Entry 4J2A (X-ray diffraction, 1.80 A resolution); this record covers chains A and T of the 3 polymer chains in the assembly.

Chain A:
Molecule: DNA polymerase
From: Enterobacteria phage RB69
Notes: EC 2.7.7.7
UniProtKB: Q38087 (DPOL_BPR69); residue numbers follow UniProt; this construct covers 1-901
Chain sequence (901 residues; row label = number of the first residue in the row):
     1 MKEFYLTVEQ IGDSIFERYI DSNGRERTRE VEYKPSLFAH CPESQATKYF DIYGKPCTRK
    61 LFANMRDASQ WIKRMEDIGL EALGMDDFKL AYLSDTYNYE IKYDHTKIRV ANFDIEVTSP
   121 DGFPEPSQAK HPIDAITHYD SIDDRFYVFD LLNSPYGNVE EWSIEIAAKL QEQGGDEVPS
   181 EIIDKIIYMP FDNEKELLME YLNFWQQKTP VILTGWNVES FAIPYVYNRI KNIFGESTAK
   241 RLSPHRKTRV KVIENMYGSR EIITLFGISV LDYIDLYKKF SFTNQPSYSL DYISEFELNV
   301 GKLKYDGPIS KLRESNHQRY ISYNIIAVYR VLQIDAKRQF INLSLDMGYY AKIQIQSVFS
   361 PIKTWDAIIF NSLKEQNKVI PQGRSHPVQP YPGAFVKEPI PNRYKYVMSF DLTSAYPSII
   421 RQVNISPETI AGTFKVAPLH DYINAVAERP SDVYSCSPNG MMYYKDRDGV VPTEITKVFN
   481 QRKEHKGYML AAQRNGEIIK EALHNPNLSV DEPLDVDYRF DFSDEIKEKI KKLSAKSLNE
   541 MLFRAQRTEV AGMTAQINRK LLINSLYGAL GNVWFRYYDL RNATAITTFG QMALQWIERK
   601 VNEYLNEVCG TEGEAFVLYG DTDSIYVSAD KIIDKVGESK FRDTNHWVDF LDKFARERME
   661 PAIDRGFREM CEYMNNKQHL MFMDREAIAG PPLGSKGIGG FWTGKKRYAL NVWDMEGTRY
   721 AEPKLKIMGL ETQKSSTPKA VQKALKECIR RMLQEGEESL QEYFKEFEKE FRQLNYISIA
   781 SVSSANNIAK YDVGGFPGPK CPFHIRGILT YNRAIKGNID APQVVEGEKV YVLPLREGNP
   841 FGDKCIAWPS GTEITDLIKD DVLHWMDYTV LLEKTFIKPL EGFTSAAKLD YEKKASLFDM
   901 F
Construct notes: engineered mutation Ala-222 (Asp in Q38087), Ala-327 (Asp in Q38087), Ala-415 (Leu in Q38087)
UniProt features mapped onto this chain:
  - region: Thr-248 to Thr-264 (Beta hairpin), Lys-705 to Tyr-708 (Binding of DNA in B-conformation), Leu-897 to Phe-901 (Interaction with the polymerase clamp)
  - binding site (Mg(2+)): Asp-114, Glu-116, Asp-411, Leu-412, Asp-623
  - binding site (substrate): Ser-414, Tyr-416, Arg-482, Lys-560
  - site: Asp-621 (Optimization of metal coordination by the polymerase active site), Lys-706 (Optimization of metal coordination by the polymerase active site), Asp-714 (Essential for viral replication)
  - mutagenesis: Leu-561 (L561A: No effect on the ability to recognize damaged DNA. Increase in probability of nucleotide incorporation), Ser-565 (S565G: Increased incorporation efficiency of correct dNMPs; when associated with A-567), Tyr-567 (Y567A: Inserts both dCMP and dAMP opposite 8-oxoG rapidly and with equal efficiency. 100-fold increase of dAMP and dGMP when situated opposite guanidinohydantoin ...), Asp-621 (D621A: Drastic decrease in the efficiency of incorporation of dGMP), Lys-706 (K706A: Almost complete loss of polymerase activity), Asp-714 (D714A: Complete loss of viral replication)
Ion coordination: Ca2+ site 1 near Glu-116 (its only coordinating residue here); Ca2+ site 2: Asp-411, Leu-412, Asp-623 (together with dTTP); Ca2+ site 3: Asn-505, Asn-507, Lys-531; Ca2+ site 4: Asp-623 (together with dTTP); Ca2+ site 5 near Glu-716 (its only coordinating residue here); Ca2+ site 6: Asp-860, Asp-861
Small-molecule neighbours: dTTP (TTP): Asp-411, Leu-412, Thr-413, Ser-414, Ala-415, Tyr-416, Pro-417, Arg-482, Lys-486, Lys-560, Asn-564, Tyr-567, Thr-622, Asp-623
What the authors report for this chain:
  - mutagenesis - L415A (5- to 25-fold): decreased catalytic activity on correct dNMP
  - mutagenesis - L415A: increased binding to dTTP
  - mutagenesis - L415A: increased catalytic activity on dTMP opposite dC
  - mutagenesis - L415A: increased catalytic activity on extension past T/C pair
  - binding site for the 18-nt DNA strand (chain T): Phe-359, Tyr-567
  - binding site for the 13-nt DNA strand: Thr-622
  - conformationally variable residues (side-chain flip): Asp-411, Leu-412, Thr-622, Asp-623, Ser-624
  - contacts within the chain: Gly-590/Thr-622 (water-mediated contact)
  - binding site for dTTP: Leu-412, Tyr-416

Chain T:
Molecule: 18-nt DNA strand
Sequence (18 nucleotides; each row starts with the number of its first residue):
     1 TCGAGTAAGC AGTCCGCG

How chain A and chain T interact:
Pairs across the interface (49):
  Glu-219(A) / DC2(T)  hydrogen bond to the base
  Ile-253(A) / DC2(T)  sugar contact
  Glu-254(A) / DC2(T)  sugar contact
  Asn-255(A) / DT1(T)  hydrogen bond to the phosphate
  Asn-255(A) / DC2(T)  phosphate contact
  Arg-260(A) / DC2(T)  salt bridge to the phosphate
  Ile-262(A) / DC2(T)  base contact
  Asp-275(A) / DG3(T)  base contact
  Phe-359(A) / DG3(T)  base contact
  Ser-360(A) / DA4(T)  hydrogen bond to the phosphate
  Pro-361(A) / DG3(T)  phosphate contact
  Pro-361(A) / DA4(T)  phosphate contact
  Ile-362(A) / DA4(T)  hydrogen bond to the phosphate
  Tyr-391(A) / DG5(T)  phosphate contact
  Tyr-391(A) / DT6(T)  sugar contact
  Pro-392(A) / DT6(T)  phosphate contact
  Pro-392(A) / DA7(T)  phosphate contact
  Gly-393(A) / DT6(T)  hydrogen bond to the phosphate
  Gly-393(A) / DA7(T)  hydrogen bond to the phosphate
  Ala-394(A) / DA7(T)  sugar contact
  Val-396(A) / DA8(T)  phosphate contact
  Leu-561(A) / DA4(T)  base contact
  Asn-564(A) / DA4(T)  base contact
  Ser-565(A) / DA4(T)  hydrogen bond to the base
  Tyr-567(A) / DG5(T)  sugar contact
  Gly-568(A) / DA4(T)  base contact
  Gly-568(A) / DG5(T)  sugar contact
  Ala-569(A) / DA4(T)  sugar contact
  Gly-571(A) / DG5(T)  sugar contact
  Asn-572(A) / DA4(T)  hydrogen bond to the phosphate
  Asn-572(A) / DG5(T)  hydrogen bond to the phosphate
  Lys-705(A) / DA8(T)  salt bridge to the phosphate
  Lys-705(A) / DG9(T)  sugar contact
  Lys-706(A) / DA7(T)  base contact
  Lys-706(A) / DA8(T)  sugar contact
  Arg-707(A) / DG9(T)  phosphate contact
  Arg-707(A) / DC10(T)  salt bridge to the phosphate
  Lys-734(A) / DC10(T)  sugar contact
  Ser-784(A) / DT1(T)  base contact
  Asn-786(A) / DT1(T)  hydrogen bond to the base
  Pro-799(A) / DC14(T)  phosphate contact
  Lys-800(A) / DT13(T)  phosphate contact
  Lys-800(A) / DC14(T)  hydrogen bond to the phosphate
  Cys-801(A) / DT13(T)  sugar contact
  Phe-803(A) / DG12(T)  sugar contact
  Gly-827(A) / DT1(T)  base contact
  Lys-844(A) / DT13(T)  salt bridge to the phosphate
  Lys-874(A) / DG12(T)  salt bridge to the phosphate
  Lys-878(A) / DA11(T)  phosphate contact
Also at the interface, not in a pair above, chain A (43 interface residues in all): Lys-251, Lys-363, Glu-398, Glu-731, Arg-806

Summary:
43 residues of chain A face 14 of chain T across their interface; the contacts include 11 hydrogen bonds and 5
salt bridges. Polar pairs include Glu-219(A)/DC2(T), Ser-565(A)/DA4(T) and Asn-786(A)/DT1(T). The paper
reports a binding site for the 18-nt DNA strand (chain T) at Phe-359(A) and Tyr-567(A); L415A of chain A
reduces catalytic activity on correct dNMP.
Chain A is DNA polymerase (Enterobacteria phage RB69) and chain T is an 18-nt DNA strand; the structure, RB69
DNA Polymerase L415A Ternary Complex, was determined by X-ray diffraction together with 4J2B and 4J2E from the
same study.
